5OU8 - chains A and D of the 5 polymer chains in the assembly; structure by X-ray diffraction, 2.50 A resolution.

# Chain A
Protein: Platelet glycoprotein VI
Source organism: Homo sapiens
Notes: engineered mutation(s): -102-105 -131-136
UniProtKB: Q9HCN6 (GPVI_HUMAN); aligned to UniProt positions 21-196 over residues 1-176 (the alignment contains insertions or deletions, so no single offset holds)
Chain sequence (181 residues; each row starts with the number of its first residue; numbers below 1 keep their minus sign (Gly-1 is residue -1)):
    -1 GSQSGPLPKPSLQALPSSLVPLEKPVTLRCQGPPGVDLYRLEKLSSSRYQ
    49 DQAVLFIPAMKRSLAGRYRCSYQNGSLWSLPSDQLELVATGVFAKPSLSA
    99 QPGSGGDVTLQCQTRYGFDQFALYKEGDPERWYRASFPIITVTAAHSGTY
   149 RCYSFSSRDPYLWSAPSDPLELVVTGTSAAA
Unresolved in the structure: -1, 174-179
Disulfides: Cys28-Cys68, Cys110-Cys150
Covalent attachments: N-acetylglucosamine (NAG) linked to Asn72
Construct notes: expression tag (-1 to 0, 177-179)
From the paper describing this entry:
  - specificity-determining residues: Glu40, Gln71
  - post-translational modification sites: Asn72
  - binding site for N-acetylglucosamine: Asn72
  - contacts within the chain: Arg38-Asp49 (salt bridge)
  - mutagenesis - Q82A: unchanged binding to CRP
  - mutagenesis - L36A (6-fold), Q82A (14-fold): decreased binding to collagen I
  - mutagenesis - Q82A (27-fold): decreased binding to III-30
  - mutagenesis - L36A (7-fold), Q71A (7-fold): decreased binding to CRP
  - mutagenesis - L36A, Q71A: unchanged binding to III-30

# Chain D
Protein: (GPO)5
Chain sequence (15 residues; each row starts with the number of its first residue):
     1 GPPGPPGPPGPPGPP
Modified residues: Pro3, Pro6, Pro9, Pro12, Pro15 (4-hydroxyproline; HYP)

# How chain A and chain D interact
Residue-residue contacts - 11 pairs, chain A then chain D:
  Leu36(A) with Pro3(D)
  Arg38(A) with Pro3(D), hydrogen bond (side chain-backbone); Gly4(D), hydrogen bond (side chain-backbone); Pro5(D); Pro6(D)
  Glu40(A) with Pro6(D)
  Tyr47(A) with Pro5(D); Pro6(D)
  Asp49(A) with Pro3(D)
  Gln71(A) with Pro3(D)
  Trp76(A) with Pro3(D)
Other interface residues (no listed pair), chain D (5 interface residues in all): Pro2
From the paper, about this interface:
  - residue pairs: Tyr47(A)-Pro5(D) (hydrophobic contact)
  - interface residues, chain A: Leu36(A), Arg38(A), Glu40(A), Asp49(A), Gln71(A)

# In short
The interface between chain A and chain D involves 7 residues on one side and 5 on the other, with 2 hydrogen
bonds. Polar contacts include Arg38(A)-Pro3(D) and Arg38(A)-Gly4(D). The authors report a hydrophobic contact
between Tyr47(A) and Pro5(D). The paper reports a binding site for N-acetylglucosamine at Asn72(A); L36A and
Q82A of chain A reduce binding to collagen I.
Here chain A is Platelet glycoprotein VI (Homo sapiens) and chain D is (GPO)5. Entry 5OU8 (Crystal structure
of Glycoprotein VI in complex with collagen-peptide (GPO)5) was determined by X-ray diffraction.
